6WXG - chains I and d of the 39 polymer chains in the assembly; structure by electron microscopy, 3.30 A resolution.

== Chain I ==
Molecule: Intermediate capsid protein VP6
Organism: Rotavirus A (strain RVA/Monkey/United States/RRV/1975/G3P5B[3])
Reference sequence: B2BN53 (VP6_ROTRH); residue numbers follow UniProt; this construct covers 1-397
Amino-acid sequence (397 residues; each row starts with the number of its first residue):
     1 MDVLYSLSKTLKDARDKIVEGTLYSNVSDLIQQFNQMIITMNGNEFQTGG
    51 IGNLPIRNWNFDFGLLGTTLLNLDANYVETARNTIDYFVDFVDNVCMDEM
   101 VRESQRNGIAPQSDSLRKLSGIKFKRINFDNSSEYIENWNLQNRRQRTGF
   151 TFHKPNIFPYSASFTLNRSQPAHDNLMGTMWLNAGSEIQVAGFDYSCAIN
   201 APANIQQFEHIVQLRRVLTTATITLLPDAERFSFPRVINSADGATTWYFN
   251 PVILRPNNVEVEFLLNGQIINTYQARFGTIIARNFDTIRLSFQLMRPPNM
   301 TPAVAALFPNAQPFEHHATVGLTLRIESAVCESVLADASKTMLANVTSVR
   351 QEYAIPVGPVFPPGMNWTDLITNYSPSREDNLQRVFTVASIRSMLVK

== Chain d ==
Molecule: Outer capsid glycoprotein VP7
Organism: Rotavirus A (strain RVA/Monkey/United States/RRV/1975/G3P5B[3])
Reference sequence: P12476 (VP7_ROTRH); residue numbers follow UniProt; this construct covers 1-326
Amino-acid sequence (326 residues; numbered 1 to 326; the number before each row is that of its first residue):
     1 MYGIEYTTVLTFLISLILLNYILKSLTRMMDFIIYRFLFIVVILSPLLKA
    51 QNYGINLPITGSMDTAYANSTQEETFLTSTLCLYYPTEAATEINDNSWKD
   101 TLSQLFLTKGWPTGSVYFKEYTDIASFSVDPQLYCDYNVVLMKYDATLQL
   151 DMSELADLILNEWLCNPMDITLYYYQQTDEANKWISMGSSCTIKVCPLNT
   201 QTLGIGCLTTDTATFEEVATAEKLVITDVVDGVNHKLDVTTATCTIRNCK
   251 KLGPRENVAVIQVGGSDVLDITADPTTAPQTERMMRINWKKWWQVFYTVV
   301 DYVNQIIQAMSKRSRSLNSAAFYYRI
Unresolved in the structure: 1-50, 316-326
Disulfides: C82-C135, C165-C249, C191-C244, C196-C207
Covalent attachments: N-acetylglucosamine (NAG) linked to N69
Bound ions: Ca2+ site 1: D95 (shared with 2 residues of chain f); Ca2+ site 2: D151, E154, E222, L224; Ca2+ site 3: Q177, D228, V229, D231 (shared with 1 residue of chain e); Ca2+ site 4: G206, T214 (shared with 1 residue of chain e); Ca2+ site 5: D301 (shared with 4 residues of chain f)

== Interface between chain I and chain d ==
Pairs across the interface - 9 pairs, chain I then chain d:
  L166(I) - N52(d)  hydrogen bond (backbone-side chain)
  N167(I) - Q51(d)  hydrogen bond (backbone-backbone)
  N167(I) - N52(d)  hydrogen bond (backbone-side chain)
  R168(I) - Q51(d)
  R168(I) - N52(d)
  S169(I) - Q51(d)
  S169(I) - N52(d)
  S169(I) - Y53(d)  hydrogen bond (backbone-backbone)
  P171(I) - G54(d)
Interface residues without a listed pair, chain I (6 interface residues in all): Q170

== Overview ==
6 residues of chain I and 4 residues of chain d are in contact, with 4 hydrogen bonds. Among the polar pairs
are L166(I)-N52(d), N167(I)-N52(d) and N167(I)-Q51(d). N-acetylglucosamine is covalently linked to N69(d).
D151(d), E154(d), E222(d) and L224(d) form the Ca2+ site 2.
Here chain I is Intermediate capsid protein VP6 and chain d is Outer capsid glycoprotein VP7, both from
Rotavirus A (strain RVA/Monkey/United States/RRV/1975/G3P5B[3]). Entry 6WXG (Cryo-EM reconstruction of
VP5*/VP8* assembly from rhesus rotavirus particles - Reversed conformation) was determined by electron
microscopy together with 6WXE and 6WXF from the same study.
